Entry 4YA0 (X-ray diffraction, 2.80 A resolution); this record covers chains O and P of the 30 polymer chains in the assembly.

# Chain O
Name: Proteasome subunit alpha type-2
Organism: Saccharomyces cerevisiae (strain ATCC 204508 / S288c)
Notes: EC 3.4.25.1
UniProt: P23639 (PSA2_YEAST); numbering as in UniProt (aligned over 1-250)
Chain sequence (250 residues; row label = number of the first residue in the row):
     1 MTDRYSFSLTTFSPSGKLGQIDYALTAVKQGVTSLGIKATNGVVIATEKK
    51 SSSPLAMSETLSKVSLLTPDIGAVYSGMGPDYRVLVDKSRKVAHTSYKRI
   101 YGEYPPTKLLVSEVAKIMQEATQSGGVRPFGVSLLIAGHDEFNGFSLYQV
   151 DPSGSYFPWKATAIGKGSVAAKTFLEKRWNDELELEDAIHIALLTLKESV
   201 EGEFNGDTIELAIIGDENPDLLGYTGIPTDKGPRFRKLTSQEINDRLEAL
Curated features (UniProtKB/Swiss-Prot):
  - cross-link: Lys-108 (Glycyl lysine isopeptide (Lys-Gly) (interchain with G-Cter in ubiquitin))

# Chain P
Name: Proteasome subunit alpha type-3
Organism: Saccharomyces cerevisiae (strain ATCC 204508 / S288c)
Notes: EC 3.4.25.1
UniProt: P23638 (PSA3_YEAST); residues 0-257 here correspond to UniProt positions 1-258 (UniProt number = residue number + 1)
Chain sequence (258 residues; numbered 0 to 257; the number before each row is that of its first residue; numbering starts at 0):
     0 MGSRRYDSRTTIFSPEGRLYQVEYALESISHAGTAIGIMASDGIVLAAER
    50 KVTSTLLEQDTSTEKLYKLNDKIAVAVAGLTADAEILINTARIHAQNYLK
   100 TYNEDIPVEILVRRLSDIKQGYTQHGGLRPFGVSFIYAGYDDRYGYQLYT
   150 SNPSGNYTGWKAISVGANTSAAQTLLQMDYKDDMKVDDAIELALKTLSKT
   200 TDSSALTYDRLEFATIRKGANDGEVYQKIFKPQEIKDILVKTGITKKDED
   250 EEADEDMK
Disordered / not traced: 0, 245-257
Curated features (UniProtKB/Swiss-Prot):
  - cross-link (Glycyl lysine isopeptide (Lys-Gly)): Lys-99 (interchain with G-Cter in ubiquitin), Lys-198 (interchain with G-Cter in ubiquitin), Lys-230 (interchain with G-Cter in ubiquitin)

# Interface between chain O and chain P
Residue-residue contacts (63):
  Arg-4(O) / Ser-2(P)  hydrogen bond (backbone-side chain)
  Tyr-5(O) / Ser-2(P)
  Tyr-5(O) / Tyr-5(P)
  Ser-6(O) / Gly-125(P)
  Ser-6(O) / Leu-127(P)
  Phe-7(O) / Ser-2(P)
  Phe-7(O) / Tyr-5(P)
  Phe-7(O) / Asp-6(P)
  Phe-7(O) / Gly-126(P)
  Ser-8(O) / Gly-126(P)  hydrogen bond (backbone-backbone)
  Ser-8(O) / Leu-127(P)
  Ser-8(O) / Arg-128(P)  hydrogen bond (side chain-backbone)
  Thr-10(O) / Arg-128(P)
  Thr-11(O) / Ser-7(P)
  Thr-11(O) / Thr-9(P)
  Thr-11(O) / Gln-20(P)
  Phe-12(O) / Gln-20(P)
  Phe-12(O) / Tyr-23(P)
  Phe-12(O) / Ala-24(P)  hydrophobic
  Phe-12(O) / Arg-128(P)
  Phe-12(O) / Pro-129(P)
  Phe-12(O) / Gly-131(P)
  Ser-13(O) / Tyr-23(P)
  Pro-14(O) / Tyr-23(P)  hydrophobic
  Pro-14(O) / Glu-26(P)
  Ser-15(O) / Glu-26(P)
  Gly-16(O) / Tyr-23(P)
  Gly-16(O) / Glu-26(P)
  Gly-16(O) / Ser-27(P)
  Leu-18(O) / Arg-128(P)
  Lys-38(O) / Glu-57(P)  salt bridge
  Ser-112(O) / Glu-84(P)
  Lys-116(O) / Ile-85(P)
  Gln-119(O) / Ala-81(P)
  Gln-119(O) / Asp-82(P)  hydrogen bond
  Gln-119(O) / Ile-85(P)
  Gln-119(O) / Arg-128(P)
  Thr-122(O) / Arg-128(P)  hydrogen bond (backbone-side chain)
  Gln-123(O) / Tyr-121(P)
  Gln-123(O) / Leu-127(P)
  Gln-123(O) / Arg-128(P)  hydrogen bond (side chain-backbone)
  Gln-123(O) / Pro-129(P)
  Gln-123(O) / Phe-130(P)
  Gly-125(O) / Leu-127(P)
  Ser-153(O) / Ala-81(P)
  Gly-154(O) / Ala-81(P)
  Ser-155(O) / Ala-81(P)
  Tyr-156(O) / Glu-84(P)  hydrogen bond
  Phe-157(O) / Leu-56(P)  hydrophobic
  Pro-158(O) / Leu-56(P)
  Pro-158(O) / Glu-57(P)  hydrogen bond (backbone-backbone)
  Pro-158(O) / Ser-61(P)
  Trp-159(O) / Ser-53(P)
  Trp-159(O) / Leu-55(P)
  Trp-159(O) / Leu-56(P)
  Lys-160(O) / Thr-54(P)  hydrogen bond (side chain-backbone)
  Lys-160(O) / Leu-55(P)  hydrogen bond (backbone-backbone)
  Lys-160(O) / Leu-56(P)
  Lys-160(O) / Glu-57(P)
  Ala-161(O) / Leu-55(P)
  Leu-175(O) / Leu-55(P)  hydrophobic
  Glu-176(O) / Thr-54(P)
  Trp-179(O) / Leu-55(P)  hydrophobic
Other interface residues (no listed pair), chain O (35 interface residues in all): Leu-9, Ser-124, Tyr-148
Other interface residues (no listed pair), chain P (32 interface residues in all): His-30, Thr-60, Leu-79, Thr-80

# Overview
35 residues of chain O face 32 of chain P across their interface; the contacts include 10 hydrogen bonds and 1
salt bridge. Among the polar pairs are Lys-38(O)/Glu-57(P), Arg-4(O)/Ser-2(P) and Ser-8(O)/Arg-128(P).
Chain O is Proteasome subunit alpha type-2 and chain P is Proteasome subunit alpha type-3, both from
Saccharomyces cerevisiae (strain ATCC 204508 / S288c); the structure, Yeast 20S proteasome beta2-H116E mutant
in complex with Ac-PAE-ep, was determined by X-ray diffraction (same publication as 4Y69, 4Y6A, 4Y6V, 4Y6Z,
4Y70, 4Y74 and 34 further entries).
